Entry 1AQ4 (X-ray diffraction, 3.00 A resolution); this record covers chains A and B of the 5 polymer chains in the assembly.

== Chain A (and B) ==
Molecule: Protein(bacteriophage MS2 coat protein)
Notes: chain B of this document is another copy of the same molecule, construct and numbering; everything in this record applies to it too
Reference sequence: P03612 (COAT_BPMS2); residues 1-129 here = UniProt positions 1-129
Sequence (129 residues; each row starts with the number of its first residue):
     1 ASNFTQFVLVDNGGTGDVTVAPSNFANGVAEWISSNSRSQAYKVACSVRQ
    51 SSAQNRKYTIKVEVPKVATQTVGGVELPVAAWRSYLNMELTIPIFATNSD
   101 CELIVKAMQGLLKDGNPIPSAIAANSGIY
Sequence notes: engineered mutation Ala-45 (Thr in P03612)

== Chain A / chain B interface ==
Contacting residue pairs - 21 pairs, chain A then chain B:
  Phe-25(A) with Phe-25(B); Ala-26(B)
  Asn-27(A) with Asn-27(B)
  Gly-28(A) with Ala-26(B); Asn-27(B)
  Gln-54(A) with Leu-77(B); Val-79(B)
  Arg-56(A) with Arg-38(B)
  Ile-94(A) with Ser-37(B); Arg-38(B), hydrogen bond (backbone-backbone); Ser-39(B), hydrogen bond (backbone-backbone)
  Phe-95(A) with Ser-37(B); Ser-39(B); Gly-73(B); Val-75(B), hydrophobic; Leu-77(B), hydrophobic
  Ala-96(A) with Ser-37(B)
  Thr-97(A) with Ser-37(B); Gly-73(B)
  Asn-98(A) with Ser-35(B), hydrogen bond; Asn-36(B)
Other interface residues (no listed pair), chain B (14 interface residues in all): Gly-74, Glu-76

== Overview ==
10 residues of chain A face 14 of chain B across their interface; the contacts include 3 hydrogen bonds. Among
the polar pairs are Asn-98(A)/Ser-35(B), Ile-94(A)/Arg-38(B) and Ile-94(A)/Ser-39(B).
Chain A and chain B are both Protein(bacteriophage MS2 coat protein); the structure, Structure of a MS2 coat
protein mutant in complex with an RNA operator, was determined by X-ray diffraction together with 1AQ3, 1MVA
and 1MVB from the same study.
